Entry 8HHX (electron microscopy, 3.62 A resolution); this record covers chains B and F of the 7 polymer chains in the assembly.

== Chain B ==
Molecule: Spike glycoprotein
Organism: Severe acute respiratory syndrome coronavirus 2
UniProtKB: P0DTC2 (SPIKE_SARS2); numbering as in UniProt; present here: 14-146, 149-1208
Amino-acid sequence (1259 residues; numbered -5 to 1255; 2 numbers in that range are skipped by the numbering (no residue carries them; nothing is unmodelled there); the number before each row is that of its first residue; numbers below 1 keep their minus sign (Met-5 is residue -5)):
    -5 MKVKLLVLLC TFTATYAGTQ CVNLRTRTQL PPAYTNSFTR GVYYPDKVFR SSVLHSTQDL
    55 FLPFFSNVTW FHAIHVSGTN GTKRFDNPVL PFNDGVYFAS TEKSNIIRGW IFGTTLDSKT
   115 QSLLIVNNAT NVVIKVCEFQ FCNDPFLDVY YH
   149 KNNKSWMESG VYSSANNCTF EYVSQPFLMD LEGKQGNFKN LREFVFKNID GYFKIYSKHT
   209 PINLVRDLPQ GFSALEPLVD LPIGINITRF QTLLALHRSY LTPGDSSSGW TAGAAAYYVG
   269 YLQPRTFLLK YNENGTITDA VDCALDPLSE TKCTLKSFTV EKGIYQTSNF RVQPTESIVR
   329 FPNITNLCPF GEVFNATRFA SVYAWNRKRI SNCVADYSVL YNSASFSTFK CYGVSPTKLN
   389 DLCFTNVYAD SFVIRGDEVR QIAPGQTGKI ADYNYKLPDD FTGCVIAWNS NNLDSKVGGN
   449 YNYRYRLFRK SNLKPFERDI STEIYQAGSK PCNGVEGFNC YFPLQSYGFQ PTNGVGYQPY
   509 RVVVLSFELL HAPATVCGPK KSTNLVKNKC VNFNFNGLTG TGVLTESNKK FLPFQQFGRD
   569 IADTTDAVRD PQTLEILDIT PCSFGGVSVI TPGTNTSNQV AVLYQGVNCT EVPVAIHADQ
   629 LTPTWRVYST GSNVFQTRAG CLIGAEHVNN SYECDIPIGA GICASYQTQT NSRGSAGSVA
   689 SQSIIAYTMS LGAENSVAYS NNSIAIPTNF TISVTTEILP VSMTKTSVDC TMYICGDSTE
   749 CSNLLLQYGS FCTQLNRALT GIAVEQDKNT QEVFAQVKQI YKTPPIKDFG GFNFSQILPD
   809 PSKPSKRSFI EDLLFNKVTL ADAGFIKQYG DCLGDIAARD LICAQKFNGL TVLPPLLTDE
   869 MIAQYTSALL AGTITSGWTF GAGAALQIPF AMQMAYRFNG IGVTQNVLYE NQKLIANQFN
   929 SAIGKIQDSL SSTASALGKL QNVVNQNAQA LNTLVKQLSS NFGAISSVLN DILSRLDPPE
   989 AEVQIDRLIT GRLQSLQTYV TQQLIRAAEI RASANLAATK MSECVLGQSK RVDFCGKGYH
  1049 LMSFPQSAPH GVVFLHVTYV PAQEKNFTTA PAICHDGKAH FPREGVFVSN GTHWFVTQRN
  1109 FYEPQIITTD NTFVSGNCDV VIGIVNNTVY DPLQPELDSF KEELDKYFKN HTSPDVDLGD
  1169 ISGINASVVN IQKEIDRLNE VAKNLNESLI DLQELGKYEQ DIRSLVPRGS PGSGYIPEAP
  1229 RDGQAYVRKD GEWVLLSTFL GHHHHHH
Not modelled in the structure: -5 to 24, 70-80, 149-157, 173-185, 243-262, 621-640, 677-688, 828-848, 1141-1255
Disulfides: Cys131-Cys166, Cys291-Cys301, Cys379-Cys432, Cys391-Cys525, Cys480-Cys488, Cys617-Cys649, Cys662-Cys671, Cys738-Cys760, Cys743-Cys749, Cys1032-Cys1043, Cys1082-Cys1126
Glycans and other covalent adducts: N-acetylglucosamine (NAG) linked to Asn282, Asn603, Asn616, Asn709, Asn717, Asn801, Asn1074, Asn1098, Asn1134
Sequence notes: expression tag (-5 to 13, 1209-1255); variant Arg19 (Thr in P0DTC2), Asp142 (Gly in P0DTC2), Gly158 (Arg in P0DTC2), Arg452 (Leu in P0DTC2), Lys478 (Thr in P0DTC2), Gly614 (Asp in P0DTC2), Arg681 (Pro in P0DTC2), Gly682 (Arg in P0DTC2), Ser683 (Arg in P0DTC2), Gly685 (Arg in P0DTC2), Asn950 (Asp in P0DTC2), Pro986 (Lys in P0DTC2), Pro987 (Val in P0DTC2)
Curated features (UniProtKB/Swiss-Prot):
  - region: Asn280 to Cys301 (Putative superantigen), Arg403 to Asp405 (Integrin-binding motif), Asn448 to Tyr451, Tyr453 to Phe456 (Immunodominant HLA epitope recognized by the CD8+), Ser816 to Tyr837 (Fusion peptide 1), Lys835 to Phe855 (Fusion peptide 2), Asp1163 to Glu1202 (Heptad repeat 2)
  - site: Arg815, Ser816 (Cleavage)
  - glycosylation: Asn17 (N-linked (GlcNAc...) (complex) asparagine), Asn61 (N-linked (GlcNAc...) (hybrid) asparagine), Asn74 (N-linked (GlcNAc...) (complex) asparagine), Asn122 (N-linked (GlcNAc...) (hybrid) asparagine), Asn165 (N-linked (GlcNAc...) (complex) asparagine), Asn234 (N-linked (GlcNAc...) (high mannose) asparagine), Asn282 (N-linked (GlcNAc...) (complex) asparagine), Thr323 (O-linked (GalNAc) threonine), Ser325 (O-linked (HexNAc...) serine), Asn331 (N-linked (GlcNAc...) (complex) asparagine), Asn343 (N-linked (GlcNAc...) (complex) asparagine), Asn603 (N-linked (GlcNAc...) (hybrid) asparagine), Asn616 (N-linked (GlcNAc...) (complex) asparagine), Asn657 (N-linked (GlcNAc...) (complex) asparagine), Thr676 (O-linked (GlcNAc...) threonine), Thr678 (O-linked (GlcNAc...) threonine), Asn709 (N-linked (GlcNAc...) (high mannose) asparagine), Asn717 (N-linked (GlcNAc...) (hybrid) asparagine), Asn801 (N-linked (GlcNAc...) (hybrid) asparagine), Asn1074 (N-linked (GlcNAc...) (hybrid) asparagine) and 5 more in UniProt
  - natural variant: Leu18 (L18F: In strain: Beta/B.1.351, Gamma/P.1 and 1 more), Thr20 (T20N: In strain: Gamma/P.1), Leu24 to Ala27 (sequence variant, change not given here; In strain: Omicron/BA.2, Omicron/BA.2.12.1 and 6 more), Pro26 (P26S: In strain: Gamma/P.1), Gln52 (Q52H: In strain: Omicron/EG.5.1), Ala67 (A67V: In strain: Eta/B.1.525, Omicron/BA.1), His69 to Val70 (deletion: In strain: Alpha/B.1.1.7, Eta/B.1.525 and 5 more), Gly75 (G75V: In strain: Lambda/C.37), Thr76 (T76I: In strain: Lambda/C.37), Asp80 (D80A: In strain: Beta/B.1.351), Val83 (V83A: In strain: Omicron/XBB.1.5, Omicron/EG.5.1), Thr95 (T95I: In strain: Iota/B.1.526, Mu/B.1.621 and 2 more), 73 further natural variant entries in UniProt
  - mutagenesis: His69 to Val70 (Increased incorporation of cleaved spike into virions), Asn121 (N121Q: Partial loss of biliverdin affinity), Arg190 (R190K: Partial loss of biliverdin affinity), Asn234 (N234Q: Increased resistance to neutralizing antibodies), Asn331 (N331Q: Reduced viral infectivity), Asn343 (N343Q: Reduced viral infectivity), Tyr453 (Y453F: Decreased HLA binding to NF9 epitope. Increased binding affinity to human ACE2), Ala475 (A475V: Increased resistance to neutralizing antibodies), Val483 (V483A: Increased resistance to neutralizing antibodies), Glu484 (E484D: Increased replication in human TMEM106B overexpressing cells), Phe490 (F490L: Increased resistance to neutralizing antibodies and human covalescent sera neutralization), Gln493 (Q493N: Reduced host ACE2-binding affinity in vitro; Q493Y: Reduced host ACE2-binding affinity in vitro), 8 further mutagenesis entries in UniProt

== Chain F ==
Molecule: FP-12A Fab heavy chain
Organism: Homo sapiens
Notes: antibody fragment or engineered binder
Amino-acid sequence (224 residues; each row starts with the number of its first residue):
     1 EVQLVESGGG VVQPGRSLRL SCAASGFTFS SYGMHWVRQA PGKGLEWVAV ISYDGSNKYY
    61 ADSVKGRFTI SRDNSKNTLY LQMNSLRAED TAVYYCANGF GEYYYYAMDV WGQGTTVTVS
   121 SASTKGPSVF PLAPSSKSTS GGTAALGCLV KDYFPEPVTV SWNSGALTSG VHTFPAVLQS
   181 SGLYSLSSVV TVPSSSLGTQ TYICNVNHKP SNTKVDKKVE PKSC
Disulfides: Cys22-Cys96, Cys148-Cys204

== Chain B / chain F interface ==
Pairs across the interface - 12 pairs, chain B then chain F:
  Tyr369(B) with Tyr53(F), hydrophobic; Tyr103(F); Tyr105(F), hydrogen bond (backbone-side chain)
  Asn370(B) with Asn57(F); Tyr59(F); Tyr105(F)
  Ser371(B) with Tyr105(F), hydrogen bond (backbone-side chain)
  Ala372(B) with Tyr59(F), hydrophobic; Tyr105(F), hydrogen bond (backbone-side chain)
  Pro384(B) with Tyr104(F), hydrogen bond (backbone-side chain)
  Thr385(B) with Tyr104(F)
  Lys529(B) with Glu102(F), salt bridge
Interface residues without a listed pair, chain B (8 interface residues in all): Ser366
Interface residues without a listed pair, chain F (8 interface residues in all): Ser31

== Overview ==
Chain B and chain F each contribute 8 residues to their interface, with 4 hydrogen bonds and 1 salt bridge.
Polar pairs include Lys529(B)-Glu102(F), Tyr369(B)-Tyr105(F) and Ser371(B)-Tyr105(F). Covalently linked
N-acetylglucosamine: at Asn282(B), Asn603(B), Asn616(B), Asn709(B), Asn717(B) and Asn801(B) and 3 more.
Chain B is Spike glycoprotein (Severe acute respiratory syndrome coronavirus 2) and chain F is FP-12A Fab
heavy chain (Homo sapiens); the structure, SARS-CoV-2 Delta Spike in complex with FP-12A, was determined by
electron microscopy together with 7YCK, 7YCN and 8HHZ from the same study.
